4NY8 - chains A and T of the 4 polymer chains in the assembly; structure by X-ray diffraction, 2.25 A resolution.

[Chain A]
Protein: DNA polymerase beta
Source organism: Homo sapiens
Notes: EC 2.7.7.7, 4.2.99.-
UniProtKB: P06746 (DPOLB_HUMAN); residues 10-335 here = UniProt positions 10-335
Sequence (326 residues; numbered 10 to 335; the number before each row is that of its first residue):
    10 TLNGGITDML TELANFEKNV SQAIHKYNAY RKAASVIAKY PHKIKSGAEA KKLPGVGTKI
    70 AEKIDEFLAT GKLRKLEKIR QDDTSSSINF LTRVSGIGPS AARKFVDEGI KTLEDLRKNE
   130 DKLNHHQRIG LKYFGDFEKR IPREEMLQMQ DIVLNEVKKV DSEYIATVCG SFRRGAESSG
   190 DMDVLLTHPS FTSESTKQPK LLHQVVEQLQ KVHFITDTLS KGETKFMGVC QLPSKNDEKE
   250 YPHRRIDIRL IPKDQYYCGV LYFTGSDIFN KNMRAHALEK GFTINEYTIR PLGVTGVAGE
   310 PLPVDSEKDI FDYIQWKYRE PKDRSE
Disordered / not traced: 10, 205-206
UniProt features mapped onto this chain:
  - region: Arg183 to Asp192 (DNA-binding)
  - active site: Lys72 (Nucleophile)
  - binding site (K(+)): Lys60, Leu62, Val65, Thr101, Val103, Ile106
  - binding site (Na(+)): Lys60, Leu62, Val65, Thr101, Val103, Ile106
  - binding site (dATP): Arg149, Ser180, Arg183, Gly189, Asp190
  - binding site (dCTP): Arg149, Ser180, Arg183, Gly189, Asp190
  - binding site (dGTP): Arg149, Ser180, Arg183, Gly189, Asp190, Asp192
  - binding site (dTTP): Arg149, Ser180, Arg183, Gly189, Asp190
  - binding site (Mg(2+)): Asp190, Asp192, Asp256
  - modified residue: Lys72 (N6-acetyllysine), Arg83 (Omega-N-methylarginine), Arg152 (Omega-N-methylarginine)
  - cross-link (Glycyl lysine isopeptide (Lys-Gly)): Lys41 (interchain with G-Cter in ubiquitin), Lys61 (interchain with G-Cter in ubiquitin), Lys81 (interchain with G-Cter in ubiquitin)
  - natural variant: Leu22 (L22P: Found in a gastric cancer sample; uncertain significance), Tyr39 (Y39C: Found in a gastric cancer sample; uncertain significance), Gly118 (G118V: Decreased DNA-directed DNA polymerase activity), Arg137 (R137Q: Decreased function in base-excision repair), Arg149 (R149I: Decreased DNA-directed DNA polymerase activity), Asp160 (D160N: Found in a gastric cancer sample; uncertain significance), Cys239 (C239R: Found in a gastric cancer sample; uncertain significance), Lys289 (K289M: Found in a colon cancer sample; uncertain significance), Asn294 (N294D: Found in a gastric cancer sample; uncertain significance), Glu295 (E295K: Found in a gastric cancer sample; uncertain significance)
  - mutagenesis: Phe25 (F25W: No effect on 5'-dRP lyase activity. Decreased ssDNA binding), His34 (H34G: Decreased 5'-dRP lyase activity. Decreased ssDNA binding), Lys35 (K35A: Decreased 5'-dRP lyase activity. Decreased ssDNA binding. Loss of 5'-dRP lyase activity; when associated with A-68 and A-72. Decreased ssDNA binding; when associated with A-68 and A-72 ...), Tyr39 (Y39F: No effect on 5'-dRP lyase activity; Y39Q: Abolishes DNA polymerase and 5'-dRP lyase activity), Lys41 (K41R: Abolishes ubiquitination; when associated with R-61 and R-81), Lys60 (K60A: Decreased 5'-dRP lyase activity. Decreased ssDNA binding), Lys61 (K61R: Abolishes ubiquitination; when associated with R-41 and R-81), Lys68 (K68A: No effect on 5'-dRP lyase activity. Decreased ssDNA binding. Loss of 5'-dRP lyase activity; when associated with A-35 and A-72. Decreased ssDNA binding; when associated with A-35 and A-72 ...), Glu71 (E71Q: No effect on 5'-dRP lyase activity. No effect on structure shown by circular dichroism. No effect on ssDNA binding), Lys72 (K72A: Severely reduced 5'-dRP lyase activity. Does not affect ssDNA binding. Loss of 5'-dRP lyase activity; when associated with A-35 and A-68. Decreased ssDNA binding ...), Glu75 (E75A: Slightly decreased 5'-dRP lyase activity. Decreased ssDNA binding. No effect on structure shown by circular dichroism), Lys81 (K81R: Abolishes ubiquitination; when associated with R-41 and R-61), 5 further mutagenesis entries in UniProt
Bound ions: Na+ site 1 near Thr101 (its only coordinating residue here); Na+ site 2: Thr101, Val103, Ile106 (shared with 1 residue of chain P); Mn2+ site 1: Asp190, Asp192 (together with 0KX)
Residues lining bound ligands: 0KX: Arg149, Gly179, Ser180, Arg183, Ser188, Gly189, Asp190, Asp192, Tyr271, Phe272, Thr273, Gly274, Ser275, Asp276, Asn279
Reported in the primary citation:
  - catalytic residues: Asp256 (citing earlier work)

[Chain T]
Molecule: 16-nt DNA strand
Sequence (16 nucleotides; row label = number of the first residue in the row):
     1 CCGACXTCGC ATCAGC
Modified / non-standard residues: 6OG (6-O-methyl guanosine-5'-monophosphate) at position 6

[How chain A and chain T interact]
Contacting residue pairs - 15 pairs, chain A then chain T:
  His34(A) - DC5(T)  stacking on the base
  His134(A) - DT12(T)  phosphate contact
  Ser229(A) - DC10(T)  phosphate contact
  Ser229(A) - DA11(T)  phosphate contact
  Lys230(A) - DC10(T)  hydrogen bond to the phosphate
  Lys230(A) - DA11(T)  hydrogen bond to the phosphate
  Gly231(A) - DC10(T)  phosphate contact
  Glu232(A) - DC10(T)  hydrogen bond to the phosphate
  Thr233(A) - DG9(T)  hydrogen bond to the phosphate
  Thr233(A) - DC10(T)  hydrogen bond to the phosphate
  Lys234(A) - DG9(T)  phosphate contact
  Lys234(A) - DC10(T)  hydrogen bond to the phosphate
  Tyr271(A) - 6OG_6(T)  base contact
  Tyr296(A) - DC8(T)  sugar contact
  Tyr296(A) - DG9(T)  phosphate contact
Other interface residues (no listed pair), chain A (14 interface residues in all): Asn37, Asn133, Leu228, Glu295

[In short]
Chain A and chain T form an interface of 14 and 7 residues respectively, with 6 hydrogen bonds and 1 aromatic
stacking contact. Polar pairs include Lys230(A)-DC10(T), Lys230(A)-DA11(T) and Glu232(A)-DC10(T). Chain A
binds 0KX. The paper reports the catalytic residue Asp256(A).
Here chain A is DNA polymerase beta (Homo sapiens) and chain T is a 16-nt DNA strand. Entry 4NY8 (DNA
polymerase beta with O6mG in the template base opposite to incoming non-hydrolyzable CTP with manganese ...)
was determined by X-ray diffraction, deposited together with 4MF2, 4MFC, 4MFF and 4NXZ.
